Entry 7CRR (electron microscopy, 3.48 A resolution); this record covers chains M and A of the 11 polymer chains in the assembly.

== Chain M ==
Molecule: Histone H3
From: Xenopus laevis
UniProt: Q92133 (Q92133_XENLA); residues 1-135 here correspond to UniProt positions 2-136 (UniProt number = residue number + 1)
Chain sequence (135 residues; row label = number of the first residue in the row):
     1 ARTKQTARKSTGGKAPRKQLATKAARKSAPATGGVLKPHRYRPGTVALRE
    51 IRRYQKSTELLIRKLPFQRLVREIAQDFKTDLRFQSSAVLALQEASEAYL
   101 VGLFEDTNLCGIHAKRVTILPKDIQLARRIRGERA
Unresolved in the structure: 1-31, 135
Modified / non-standard residues: Leu36 (norleucine; NLE); Leu90 (norleucine; NLE); Leu120 (norleucine; NLE)
Sequence notes: engineered mutation Leu36 (Lys37 in Q92133), Leu90 (Met91 in Q92133), Leu120 (Met121 in Q92133)
From the paper describing this entry:
  - mutagenesis - Y41A, R49A, R52A: decreased catalytic activity

== Chain A ==
Molecule: 187-nt DNA strand
Sequence (187 nucleotides; numbered 1 to 187; the number before each row is that of its first residue):
     1 ATCGGGTGATGCCCGATCCCCTGGAGAATCCCGGTGCCGAGGCCGCTCAA
    51 TTGGTCGTAGACAGCTCTAGCACCGCTTAAACGCACGTACGCGCTGTCCC
   101 CCGCGTTTTAACCGCCAAGGGGATTACTCCCTAGTCTCCAGGCACGTGTC
   151 AGATATATACATCCTGTTCCAGTGCCGGTGTCGCGAT
Unresolved in the structure: 1-10, 179-187

== Interface between chain M and chain A ==
Contacting residue pairs (13; chain M residue first):
  Arg40(M) - DG103(A)  hydrogen bond to the sugar
  Arg40(M) - DC104(A)  sugar contact
  Tyr41(M) - DC104(A)  hydrogen bond to the phosphate
  Gly44(M) - DG103(A)  phosphate contact
  Val46(M) - DG103(A)  phosphate contact
  Ala47(M) - DG103(A)  phosphate contact
  Arg63(M) - DA111(A)  phosphate contact
  Arg63(M) - DC112(A)  salt bridge to the phosphate
  Lys64(M) - DC112(A)  hydrogen bond to the phosphate
  Leu65(M) - DC112(A)  phosphate contact
  Pro66(M) - DA111(A)  phosphate contact
  Arg69(M) - DA111(A)  salt bridge to the phosphate
  Arg83(M) - DG120(A)  sugar contact
Interface residues without a listed pair, chain M (13 interface residues in all): Pro43, Thr45
Interface residues without a listed pair, chain A (6 interface residues in all): DG121

== In short ==
13 residues of chain M and 6 residues of chain A are in contact, with 3 hydrogen bonds and 2 salt bridges.
Polar pairs include Arg40(M)-DG103(A), Tyr41(M)-DC104(A) and Lys64(M)-DC112(A). From the paper: Y41A, R49A and
R52A of chain M reduce catalytic activity.
Chain M is Histone H3 (Xenopus laevis) and chain A is a 187-nt DNA strand; the structure, Native NSD3 bound to
187-bp nucleosome, was determined by electron microscopy (same publication as 7CRO, 7CRP and 7CRQ).
